3GV5 - chains B and T of the 3 polymer chains in the assembly; structure by X-ray diffraction, 2.00 A resolution.

# Chain B
Protein: DNA polymerase iota
Source organism: Homo sapiens
Notes: EC 2.7.7.7
UniProt: Q9UNA4 (POLI_HUMAN); residues 1-420 here = UniProt positions 1-420
Sequence (420 residues; numbered 1 to 420; the number before each row is that of its first residue):
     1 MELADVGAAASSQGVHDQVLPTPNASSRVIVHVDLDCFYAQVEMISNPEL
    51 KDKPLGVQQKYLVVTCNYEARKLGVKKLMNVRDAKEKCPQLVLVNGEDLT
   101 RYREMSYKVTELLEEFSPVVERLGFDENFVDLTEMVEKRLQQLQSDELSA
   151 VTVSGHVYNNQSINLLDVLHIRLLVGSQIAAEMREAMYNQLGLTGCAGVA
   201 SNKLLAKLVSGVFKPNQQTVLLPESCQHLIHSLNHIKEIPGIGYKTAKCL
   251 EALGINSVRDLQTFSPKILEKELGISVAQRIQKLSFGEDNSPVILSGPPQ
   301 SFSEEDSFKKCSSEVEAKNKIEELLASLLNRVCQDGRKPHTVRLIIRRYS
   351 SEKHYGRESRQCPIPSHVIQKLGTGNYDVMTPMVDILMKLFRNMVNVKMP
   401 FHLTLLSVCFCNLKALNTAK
Unresolved in the structure: 1-27, 351-355, 373-375, 415-420
Modified positions: Mse1 (selenomethionine); Mse44, Mse79, Mse105, Mse135, Mse183, Mse187, Mse380, Mse383, Mse388, Mse394, Mse399 (selenomethionine; parent Met)
Metal / ion sites: Ca2+ site 1: Asp34, Leu35, Asp126 (together with 2',3'-dideoxyadenosine-5'-diphosphate); Ca2+ site 2 near Lys237 (its only coordinating residue here); Ca2+ site 3: Ser296, Gln300
Residues lining bound ligands: 2',3'-dideoxyadenosine-5'-diphosphate (ADI): Asp34, Leu35, Asp36, Cys37, Phe38, Val64, Thr65, Tyr68, Arg71, Lys77, Leu78, Asp126, Lys214
Reported in the primary citation:
  - conformationally variable residues (side-chain flip): Tyr61
  - binding site for the 13-nt DNA strand (chain T): Gln59, Lys60, Tyr61, Leu62, Val64, Leu78, Lys237, Tyr244, Ser307, Arg347
  - binding site for 2',3'-dideoxyadenosine-5'-diphosphate: Val64

# Chain T
Molecule: 13-nt DNA strand
Sequence (13 nucleotides; each row starts with the number of its first residue):
   837 CATTCTCATCCAC

# How chain B and chain T interact
Contacting residue pairs (35):
  Gln59(B) with DT840(T), sugar contact; DC841(T), sugar contact
  Lys60(B) with DT840(T), phosphate contact; DC841(T), phosphate contact
  Tyr61(B) with DT839(T), hydrogen bond to the phosphate
  Leu62(B) with DT839(T), base contact; DT840(T), sugar contact
  Val64(B) with DT840(T), base contact
  Leu78(B) with DT839(T), base contact; DT840(T), base contact
  Glu97(B) with DC841(T), phosphate contact
  Leu99(B) with DC841(T), phosphate contact; DT842(T), phosphate contact
  Arg103(B) with DT842(T), salt bridge to the phosphate; DC843(T), salt bridge to the phosphate
  Lys237(B) with DC837(T), salt bridge to the phosphate
  Tyr244(B) with DC837(T), sugar contact; DA838(T), phosphate contact
  Pro299(B) with DA844(T), phosphate contact
  Gln300(B) with DA844(T), hydrogen bond to the phosphate; DT845(T), phosphate contact
  Ser301(B) with DC843(T), phosphate contact; DA844(T), hydrogen bond to the phosphate
  Phe302(B) with DC843(T), phosphate contact
  Ser303(B) with DT842(T), sugar contact; DC843(T), hydrogen bond to the phosphate
  Glu304(B) with DT842(T), phosphate contact
  Glu305(B) with DC841(T), base contact; DT842(T), hydrogen bond to the phosphate
  Ser307(B) with DT840(T), hydrogen bond to the phosphate; DC841(T), hydrogen bond to the phosphate
  Arg331(B) with DC843(T), salt bridge to the phosphate
  Arg347(B) with DT839(T), salt bridge to the phosphate; DT840(T), salt bridge to the phosphate
  Arg357(B) with DT842(T), base contact
Interface residues without a listed pair, chain B (25 interface residues in all): Phe125, Pro298, Asp306

# Overview
25 residues of chain B and 9 residues of chain T are in contact, with 7 hydrogen bonds and 6 salt bridges.
Among the polar pairs are Tyr61(B)-DT839(T), Gln300(B)-DA844(T) and Ser301(B)-DA844(T). From the paper: a
binding site for the 13-nt DNA strand (chain T) at Gln59(B), Lys60(B) and Tyr61(B) among others; a binding
site for 2',3'-dideoxyadenosine-5'-diphosphate at Val64(B).
Here chain B is DNA polymerase iota (Homo sapiens) and chain T is a 13-nt DNA strand. Entry 3GV5 (Human DNA
polymerase iota in complex with T template DNA and incoming ddADP) was determined by X-ray diffraction,
deposited together with 3GV7 and 3GV8.
